7TYS - chains A and D of the 5 polymer chains in the assembly; structure by electron microscopy, 3.41 A resolution.

# Chain A (and D)
Molecule: ATP-sensitive inward rectifier potassium channel 11
Source organism: Rattus norvegicus
Notes: chain D of this document is another copy of the same molecule, construct and numbering; everything in this record applies to it too
UniProtKB: P70673 (KCJ11_RAT); residues 1-390 here = UniProt positions 1-390
Sequence (390 residues; numbered 1 to 390; the number before each row is that of its first residue):
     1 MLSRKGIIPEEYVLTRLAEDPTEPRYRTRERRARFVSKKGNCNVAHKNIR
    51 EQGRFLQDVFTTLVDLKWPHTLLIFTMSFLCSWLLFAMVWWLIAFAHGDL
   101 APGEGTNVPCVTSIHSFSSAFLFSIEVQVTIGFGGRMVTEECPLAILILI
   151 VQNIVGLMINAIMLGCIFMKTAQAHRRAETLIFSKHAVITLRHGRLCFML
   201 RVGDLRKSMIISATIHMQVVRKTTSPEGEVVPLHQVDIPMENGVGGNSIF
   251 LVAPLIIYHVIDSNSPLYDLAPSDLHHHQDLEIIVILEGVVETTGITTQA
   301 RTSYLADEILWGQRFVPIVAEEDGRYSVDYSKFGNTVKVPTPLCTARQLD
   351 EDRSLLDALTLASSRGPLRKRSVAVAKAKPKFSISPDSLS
Disordered / not traced: 362-390 (chain D: 1-29, 361-390)
Disulfide bonds: Cys110-Cys142
Ion coordination: K+ site 1: Thr130, Ile131 (shared with 2 residues of chain B; 2 residues of chain C; Thr130(D), Ile131(D) of chain D); K+ site 2: Phe133 (shared with 1 residue of chain B; 1 residue of chain C; Phe133(D) of chain D)
Small-molecule neighbours:
  - 65I ((9R,12R)-15-amino-12-hydroxy-6,12-dioxo-7,11,13-trioxa-12lambda~5~-phosphapentadecan-9-yl undecanoate): Val89, Leu92, Ile93, Ala96, Leu144, Ile148
  - ATP (adenosine-5'-triphosphate), molecule 1: Lys39, Ile182, Phe183, Lys185, Leu205, Tyr330, Ser331, Phe333, Gly334, Asn335
  - ATP, molecule 2: Asn48, Ile49, Arg50, Gln52, Arg54
  - Repaglinide (BJX): Met1, Ser3, Lys5, Gly6
  - phosphatidyl serine (P5S; O-[(R)-{[(2R)-2,3-bis(octadecanoyloxy)propyl]oxy}(hydroxy)phosphoryl]-L-serine), molecule 1: Leu56, Gln57, Val59, Leu63, Ser78, Ile159, Ile162
  - phosphatidyl serine (P5S), molecule 2: Gln57, Val59, Phe60, Val151, Ile154, Val155, Met158, Ile159, Ile162
  - phosphatidyl serine (P5S), molecule 3: Lys67, Trp68, Pro69, His70, Leu72, Thr76, Leu80, Lys170, His175, Arg176
What the authors report for this chain:
  - contacts within the chain: Arg177-Asp204 (salt bridge)
  - binding site for ATP: Lys39, Gln52, Arg54, Asn335
  - binding site for ATP: Arg50 (citing earlier work)
  - binding site for ATP: Lys185 (from molecular simulation)
  - binding site for phosphatidyl serine: Lys67, Arg176 (from molecular simulation)
  - self-association interface (contacts with another copy of this molecule); pairs are residue here / residue on that copy: Asp58-Arg206, Asp65-Thr293 (hydrogen bond), Arg31
  - conformationally variable residues (helix shift): Gly53 to Asp65, His175 to Leu181

# How chain A and chain D interact
Residue-residue contacts - 118 pairs, chain A then chain D:
  Trp68(A) - Phe60(D)  hydrophobic
  Leu72(A) - Met158(D)  hydrophobic
  Phe75(A) - Ile154(D)
  Phe75(A) - Leu157(D)  hydrophobic
  Phe75(A) - Met158(D)  hydrophobic
  Thr76(A) - Ile154(D)
  Phe79(A) - Leu157(D)  hydrophobic
  Leu80(A) - Ile150(D)  hydrophobic
  Trp83(A) - Ile150(D)  hydrophobic
  Trp83(A) - Asn153(D)
  Trp83(A) - Ile154(D)  hydrophobic
  Ser118(A) - Glu140(D)
  Ser119(A) - Glu140(D)
  Phe121(A) - Ile146(D)  hydrophobic
  Phe121(A) - Ile150(D)  hydrophobic
  Leu122(A) - Val138(D)
  Leu122(A) - Thr139(D)
  Leu122(A) - Ile146(D)  hydrophobic
  Ile125(A) - Asn153(D)
  Val129(A) - Thr130(D)
  Thr130(A) - Thr130(D)
  Ile131(A) - Thr130(D)
  Ile131(A) - Ile131(D)
  Ile131(A) - Gly132(D)
  Ile131(A) - Asn153(D)
  Gly132(A) - Gly132(D)
  Phe133(A) - Val127(D)  hydrophobic
  Phe133(A) - Phe133(D)
  Phe133(A) - Gly134(D)
  Phe133(A) - Arg136(D)
  Phe133(A) - Met137(D)  hydrophobic
  Gly135(A) - Met137(D)
  Arg136(A) - Met137(D)
  Arg136(A) - Val138(D)  hydrogen bond (side chain-backbone)
  Arg136(A) - Thr139(D)
  Ile167(A) - Ala161(D)
  Phe168(A) - Ala161(D)
  Phe168(A) - Leu164(D)  hydrophobic
  Phe168(A) - Gly165(D)
  Phe168(A) - Phe168(D)  hydrophobic
  Thr171(A) - Phe60(D)
  Thr171(A) - Cys166(D)
  Thr171(A) - Met169(D)
  Arg176(A) - Gln57(D)
  Arg176(A) - Asp58(D)
  Glu179(A) - Arg54(D)
  Thr180(A) - Arg54(D)
  Thr190(A) - Glu229(D)
  Leu191(A) - Glu227(D)
  Leu191(A) - Glu229(D)
  Arg192(A) - Ser225(D)
  Arg192(A) - Val231(D)
  Arg192(A) - His234(D)
  His193(A) - Ser225(D)  hydrogen bond (backbone-side chain)
  His193(A) - Pro226(D)
  Met199(A) - Glu229(D)
  Leu205(A) - Ile49(D)  hydrophobic
  Leu205(A) - Arg54(D)
  Arg206(A) - Asp58(D)  salt bridge
  Arg206(A) - Thr62(D)
  Ser208(A) - Asp65(D)
  Met209(A) - Cys42(D)  hydrophobic
  Met209(A) - Gln299(D)
  Ile211(A) - Thr297(D)
  Ile211(A) - Thr298(D)
  Ile211(A) - Gln299(D)
  Ser212(A) - Glu288(D)  hydrogen bond
  Asn242(A) - Asp237(D)
  Val244(A) - Asp237(D)
  Val244(A) - Pro239(D)  hydrophobic
  Ser248(A) - His216(D)  hydrogen bond
  Phe250(A) - Phe35(D)  hydrophobic
  Phe250(A) - Gln218(D)
  Phe250(A) - Gln235(D)  hydrogen bond (backbone-side chain)
  Phe250(A) - Ile284(D)  hydrophobic
  Phe250(A) - Ile286(D)  hydrophobic
  Phe250(A) - Arg301(D)
  Val252(A) - Phe35(D)  hydrophobic
  Val252(A) - Cys42(D)  hydrophobic
  Val252(A) - Val44(D)  hydrophobic
  Val252(A) - His46(D)  hydrogen bond (backbone-side chain)
  Leu255(A) - Gln235(D)
  Val290(A) - Thr297(D)
  Thr293(A) - Thr61(D)
  Thr293(A) - Val64(D)
  Thr293(A) - Asp65(D)  hydrogen bond
  Thr294(A) - Met169(D)
  Arg314(A) - Glu227(D)
  Arg314(A) - Gly228(D)  hydrogen bond (side chain-backbone)
  Arg314(A) - Glu229(D)  salt bridge
  Pro317(A) - Val230(D)
  Val319(A) - Pro232(D)
  Val319(A) - Leu233(D)  hydrophobic
  Glu321(A) - Ala33(D)
  Glu322(A) - Lys47(D)
  Arg325(A) - Ala33(D)
  Arg325(A) - Asn43(D)  hydrogen bond
  Arg325(A) - Val44(D)
  Arg325(A) - Ala45(D)
  Tyr326(A) - Arg32(D)
  Tyr326(A) - Ala33(D)  hydrogen bond (side chain-backbone)
  Tyr326(A) - Arg34(D)
  Tyr326(A) - Phe35(D)
  Tyr326(A) - Asn43(D)
  Tyr326(A) - Ala45(D)
  Tyr326(A) - Leu233(D)
  Ser327(A) - Ala45(D)
  Ser327(A) - Lys47(D)
  Val328(A) - Val44(D)  hydrophobic
  Val328(A) - Ala45(D)  hydrogen bond (backbone-backbone)
  Val328(A) - His46(D)
  Val328(A) - Lys47(D)  hydrogen bond (backbone-backbone)
  Asp329(A) - Asn48(D)  hydrogen bond
  Tyr330(A) - His46(D)
  Tyr330(A) - Lys47(D)  hydrogen bond (backbone-backbone)
  Tyr330(A) - Asn48(D)
  Tyr330(A) - Ile49(D)  hydrophobic
  Ser331(A) - Asn48(D)  hydrogen bond
Also at the interface, not in a pair above, chain A (72 interface residues in all): His115, Ser116, Asn160, Leu164, Ala172, Arg177, Asp204, Lys207, Gly243, Ile249, Ala253, Glu292, Gly295, Asp323, Gly324
Also at the interface, not in a pair above, chain D (74 interface residues in all): Arg31, Val36, Phe55, Phe123, Leu149, Ile162, Gln173, Ile238, Ile296
Interface features reported in the paper:
  - residue pairs: Thr293(A)-Asp65(D) (hydrogen bond)

# Summary
The interface between chain A and chain D involves 72 residues on one side and 74 on the other, with 15
hydrogen bonds and 2 salt bridges. Among the polar pairs are Arg206(A)-Asp58(D), Arg314(A)-Glu229(D) and
Arg136(A)-Val138(D). The authors report a hydrogen bond between Thr293(A) and Asp65(D). From the paper: a
binding site for ATP at Lys39(A), Gln52(A) and Arg54(A) among others; a binding site for phosphatidyl serine
at Lys67(A) and Arg176(A).
Both chains are ATP-sensitive inward rectifier potassium channel 11 (Rattus norvegicus). Entry 7TYS (Cryo-EM
structure of the pancreatic ATP-sensitive potassium channel bound to ATP and repaglinide with Kir6.2-CTD in
...) was determined by electron microscopy together with 7TYT, 7U1E, 7U1Q, 7U1S, 7U24, 7U2X and 4 further
entries from the same study.
